8CAO - chain A; structure by X-ray diffraction, 2.30 A resolution.

# Chain A
Protein: Putative ferric reductase
Organism: Cylindrospermum stagnale
UniProtKB: K9WT99 (K9WT99_9NOST); residue numbers follow UniProt; this construct covers 413-693
Sequence (291 residues; each row starts with the number of its first residue):
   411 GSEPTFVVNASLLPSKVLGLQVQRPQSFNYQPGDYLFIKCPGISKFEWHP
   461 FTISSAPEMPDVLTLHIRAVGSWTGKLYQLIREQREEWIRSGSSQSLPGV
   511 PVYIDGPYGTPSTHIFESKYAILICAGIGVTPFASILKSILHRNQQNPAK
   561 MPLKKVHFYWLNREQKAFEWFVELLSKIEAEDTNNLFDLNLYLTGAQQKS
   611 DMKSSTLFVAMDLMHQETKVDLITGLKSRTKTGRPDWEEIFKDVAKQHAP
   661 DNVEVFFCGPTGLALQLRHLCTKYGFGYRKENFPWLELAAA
Unresolved in the structure: 605-631, 693-701
Differences from the reference sequence: expression tag (411-412, 694-701)
Small-molecule neighbours:
  - FAD (flavin-adenine dinucleotide): Tyr445, His459, Pro460, Phe461, Thr462, His476, Ile477, Arg478, Val480, Gly481, Ser482, Trp483, Thr484, Gly485, Ile538, Thr541
  - U40 (8-[2-(4-cyclohexylphenyl)quinolin-4-yl]carbonyl-1,3,8-triazaspiro[4.5]decane-2,4-dione): Thr462, Ala536, Gly537, Ile538, Gly539, Thr541, Pro542, Cys668, Gly669, Pro670, Lys690, Glu691

# In short
Chain A binds flavin-adenine dinucleotide and compound U40.
Chain A is Putative ferric reductase (Cylindrospermum stagnale); the structure, Crystal structure of
dehydrogenase domain of Cylindrospermum stagnale NADPH-Oxidase 5 (NOX5) in complex with CA24, was determined
by X-ray diffraction together with 8CAK, 8CAL, 8CAP and 8CB0 from the same study.
